9PAT - chains A and L of the 7 polymer chains in the assembly; structure by electron microscopy, 3.96 A resolution.

== Chain A ==
Molecule: 6-deoxyerythronolide-B synthase
From: Amycolatopsis mediterranei
Notes: EC 2.3.1.94
UniProtKB: O54666 (O54666_AMYMD); residues 32-1580 here correspond to UniProt positions 631-2179 (UniProt number = residue number + 599)
Amino-acid sequence (1683 residues; numbered 1 to 1683; the number before each row is that of its first residue):
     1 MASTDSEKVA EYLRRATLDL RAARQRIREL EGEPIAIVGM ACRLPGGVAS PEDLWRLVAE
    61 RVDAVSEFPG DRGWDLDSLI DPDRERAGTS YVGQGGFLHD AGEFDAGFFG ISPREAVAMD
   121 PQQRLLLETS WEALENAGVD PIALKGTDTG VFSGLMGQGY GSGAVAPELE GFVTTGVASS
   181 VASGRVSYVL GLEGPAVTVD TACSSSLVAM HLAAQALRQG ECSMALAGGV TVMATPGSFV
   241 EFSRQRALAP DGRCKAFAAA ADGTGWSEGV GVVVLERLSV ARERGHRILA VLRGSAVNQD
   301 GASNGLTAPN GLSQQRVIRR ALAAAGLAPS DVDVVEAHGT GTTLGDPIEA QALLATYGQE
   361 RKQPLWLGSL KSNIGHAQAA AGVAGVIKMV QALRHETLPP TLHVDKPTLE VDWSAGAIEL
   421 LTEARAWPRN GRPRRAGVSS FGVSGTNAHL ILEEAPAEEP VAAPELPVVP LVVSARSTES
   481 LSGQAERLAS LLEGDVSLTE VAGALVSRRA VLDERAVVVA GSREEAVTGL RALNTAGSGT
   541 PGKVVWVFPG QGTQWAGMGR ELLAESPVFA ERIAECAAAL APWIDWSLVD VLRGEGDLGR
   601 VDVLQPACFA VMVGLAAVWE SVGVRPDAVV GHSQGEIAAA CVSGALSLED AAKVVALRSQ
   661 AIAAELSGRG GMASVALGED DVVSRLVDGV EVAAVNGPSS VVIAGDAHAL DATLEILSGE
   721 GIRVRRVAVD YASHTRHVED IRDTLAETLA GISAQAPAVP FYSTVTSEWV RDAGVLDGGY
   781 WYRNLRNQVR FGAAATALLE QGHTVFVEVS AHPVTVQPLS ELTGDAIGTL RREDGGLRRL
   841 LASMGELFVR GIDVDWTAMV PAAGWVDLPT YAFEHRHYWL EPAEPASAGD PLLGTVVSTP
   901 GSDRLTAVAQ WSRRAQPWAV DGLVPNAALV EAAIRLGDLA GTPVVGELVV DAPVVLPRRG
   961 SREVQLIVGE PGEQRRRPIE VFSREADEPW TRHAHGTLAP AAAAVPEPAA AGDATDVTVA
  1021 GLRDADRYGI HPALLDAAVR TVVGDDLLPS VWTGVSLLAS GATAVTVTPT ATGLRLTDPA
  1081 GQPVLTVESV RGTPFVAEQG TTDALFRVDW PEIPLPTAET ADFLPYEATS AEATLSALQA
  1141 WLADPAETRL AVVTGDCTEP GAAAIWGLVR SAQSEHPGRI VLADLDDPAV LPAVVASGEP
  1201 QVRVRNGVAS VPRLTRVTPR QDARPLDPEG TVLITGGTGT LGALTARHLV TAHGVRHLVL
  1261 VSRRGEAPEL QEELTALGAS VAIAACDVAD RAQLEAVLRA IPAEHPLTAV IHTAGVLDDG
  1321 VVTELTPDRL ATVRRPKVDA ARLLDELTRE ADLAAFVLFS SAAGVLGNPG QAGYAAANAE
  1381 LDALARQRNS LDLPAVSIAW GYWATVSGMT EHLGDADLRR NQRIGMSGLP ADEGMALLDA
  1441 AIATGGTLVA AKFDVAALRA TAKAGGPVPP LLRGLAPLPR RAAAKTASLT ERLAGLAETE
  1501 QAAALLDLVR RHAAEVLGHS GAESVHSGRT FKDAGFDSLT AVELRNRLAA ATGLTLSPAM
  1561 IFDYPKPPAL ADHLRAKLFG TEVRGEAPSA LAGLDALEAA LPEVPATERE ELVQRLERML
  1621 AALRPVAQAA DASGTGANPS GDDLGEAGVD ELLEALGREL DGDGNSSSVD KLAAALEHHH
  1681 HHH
Unresolved in the structure: 884-889, 1479-1683
Differences from the reference sequence: expression tag (1-31, 1581-1683)
From the paper describing this entry:
  - catalytic residues: Cys203

== Chain L ==
Molecule: Antibody Fragment 1B2 Light Chain
From: Homo sapiens
Notes: antibody fragment or engineered binder
Amino-acid sequence (236 residues; numbered 1 to 236; the number before each row is that of its first residue):
     1 LFAIPLVVPF YSHSALDVVM TQSPLSLPVT PGEPASISCR SSQSLLHSNG YNYLDWYLQK
    61 PGQSPQLLIY LGSNRASGVP DRFSGSGSGT DFTLKISRVE AEDVGVYYCM QSLQTPRLTF
   121 GPGTKVDIKR TVAAPSVFIF PPSDEQLKSG TASVVCLLNN FYPRGAKVQW KVDNALQSGN
   181 SQESVTEQDS KDSTYSLSST LTLSKADYEK HKVYACEVTH QGLSSPVTKS FNRGEC
Unresolved in the structure: 1-16, 173-176, 213-214, 232-236
Disulfide bonds: Cys39-Cys109, Cys156-Cys216

== How chain A and chain L interact ==
Contacting residue pairs - 10 pairs, chain A then chain L:
  Ala10(A) - Tyr51(L)
  Arg14(A) - Asn49(L)  hydrogen bond (side chain-backbone)
  Arg14(A) - Tyr51(L)  hydrogen bond
  Arg24(A) - Arg75(L)  hydrogen bond (side chain-backbone)
  Arg24(A) - Ala76(L)
  Arg24(A) - Ser77(L)
  Gly326(A) - Arg98(L)
  Leu327(A) - Arg98(L)
  Ala328(A) - Arg98(L)
  Asp331(A) - Arg98(L)  salt bridge
Other interface residues (no listed pair), chain L (7 interface residues in all): Gly32

== Summary ==
The chain A/chain L interface involves 7 residues from each chain; the contacts include 3 hydrogen bonds and 1
salt bridge. Polar pairs include Asp331(A)-Arg98(L), Arg14(A)-Asn49(L) and Arg14(A)-Tyr51(L). The paper
reports the catalytic residue Cys203(A).
Chain A is 6-deoxyerythronolide-B synthase (Amycolatopsis mediterranei) and chain L is Antibody Fragment 1B2
Light Chain (Homo sapiens); the structure, Antibody (1B2) Bound Rifamycin Synthetase Module 1 in the
Transacylation Mode, was determined by electron microscopy together with 9PAV and 9PC6 from the same study.
